PDB entry 7ERM | X-ray diffraction, 2.32 A resolution | chains C and D of the 4 polymer chains in the assembly

Chain C (and D):
Name: D-tagatose 3-epimerase
Organism: Agrobacterium sp. SUL3
Notes: chain D of this document is another copy of the same molecule, construct and numbering; everything in this record applies to it too
UniProt: A0A0L6K0Q2 (A0A0L6K0Q2_9RHIZ); residues 1-282 here = UniProt positions 1-282
Sequence (283 residues; numbered 1 to 283; the number before each row is that of its first residue):
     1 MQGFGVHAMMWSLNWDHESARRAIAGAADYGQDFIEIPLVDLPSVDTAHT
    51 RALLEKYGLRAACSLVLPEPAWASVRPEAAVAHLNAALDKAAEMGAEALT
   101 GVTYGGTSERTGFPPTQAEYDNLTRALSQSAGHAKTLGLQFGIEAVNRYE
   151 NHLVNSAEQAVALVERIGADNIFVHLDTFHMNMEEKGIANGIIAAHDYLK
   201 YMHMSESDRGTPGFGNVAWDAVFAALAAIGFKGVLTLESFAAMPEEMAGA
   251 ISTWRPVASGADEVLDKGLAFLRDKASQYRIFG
Differences from the reference sequence: expression tag (283)
Metal / ion sites: Mg2+: Glu144, Asp177, Glu238
Reported in the primary citation:
  - mutagenesis - P38N, P38N/V102A/Y201L/I251R (6.3-fold), V102A, V102I, T107N, Y201L, Y201V, T236K: increased catalytic activity on D-fructose
  - mutagenesis - P38N/V102A/Y201L, P38N/V102A/Y201L/S207N, P38N/V102A/Y201L/S207N/I251R: increased stability
  - catalytic residues: Glu144, Asp177, His203, Glu238

Chain C / chain D interface:
Pairs across the interface (73; chain C residue first):
  Arg110(C) - Trp254(D)
  Gly112(C) - Gly249(D)  hydrogen bond (backbone-backbone)
  Gly112(C) - Trp254(D)
  Phe113(C) - Trp254(D)
  Pro114(C) - Glu245(D)
  Pro114(C) - Ala248(D)
  Pro114(C) - Trp254(D)
  Pro115(C) - Trp254(D)
  Asn147(C) - Tyr149(D)  hydrogen bond
  Arg148(C) - Asp208(D)
  Arg148(C) - Ser252(D)
  Arg148(C) - Thr253(D)
  Arg148(C) - Trp254(D)  hydrogen bond (backbone-side chain)
  Tyr149(C) - Asn147(D)  hydrogen bond
  Tyr149(C) - Tyr149(D)  hydrophobic
  Tyr149(C) - Glu150(D)  hydrogen bond
  Tyr149(C) - Phe179(D)
  Tyr149(C) - Ser252(D)
  Glu150(C) - Tyr149(D)  hydrogen bond
  Asn151(C) - Trp254(D)
  His152(C) - Trp254(D)
  Asn155(C) - Trp254(D)
  Ser156(C) - Arg255(D)
  Gln159(C) - Arg255(D)
  Phe179(C) - Tyr149(D)
  Phe179(C) - Met183(D)  hydrophobic
  Met181(C) - Asn216(D)  hydrogen bond (backbone-side chain)
  Asn182(C) - Asn182(D)  hydrogen bond
  Asn182(C) - Ser207(D)
  Asn182(C) - Asn216(D)  hydrogen bond (backbone-side chain)
  Met183(C) - Phe179(D)  hydrophobic
  Met183(C) - Met183(D)  hydrophobic
  Met183(C) - Ser207(D)
  Met183(C) - Asp208(D)
  Glu184(C) - Arg255(D)  salt bridge
  Glu185(C) - Asn216(D)  hydrogen bond (backbone-side chain)
  Lys186(C) - Asp208(D)  salt bridge
  Lys186(C) - Phe214(D)
  Lys186(C) - Val257(D)  hydrogen bond (side chain-backbone)
  Gly187(C) - Gly215(D)
  Gly187(C) - Asn216(D)
  Ile188(C) - Asn216(D)  hydrogen bond (backbone-side chain)
  Ser207(C) - Asn182(D)
  Ser207(C) - Met183(D)
  Asp208(C) - Arg148(D)
  Asp208(C) - Met183(D)
  Asp208(C) - Lys186(D)  salt bridge
  Phe214(C) - Lys186(D)
  Gly215(C) - Gly187(D)
  Asn216(C) - Met181(D)
  Asn216(C) - Asn182(D)  hydrogen bond (side chain-backbone)
  Asn216(C) - Glu185(D)  hydrogen bond (side chain-backbone)
  Asn216(C) - Gly187(D)
  Asn216(C) - Ile188(D)  hydrogen bond (side chain-backbone)
  Ala248(C) - Pro114(D)
  Gly249(C) - Arg110(D)  hydrogen bond (backbone-side chain)
  Gly249(C) - Gly112(D)  hydrogen bond (backbone-backbone)
  Ser252(C) - Arg110(D)  hydrogen bond
  Ser252(C) - Arg148(D)
  Ser252(C) - Tyr149(D)
  Trp254(C) - Arg110(D)
  Trp254(C) - Gly112(D)
  Trp254(C) - Phe113(D)
  Trp254(C) - Pro114(D)
  Trp254(C) - Pro115(D)
  Trp254(C) - Arg148(D)  hydrogen bond (side chain-backbone)
  Trp254(C) - Asn151(D)
  Trp254(C) - His152(D)
  Trp254(C) - Asn155(D)
  Arg255(C) - Arg148(D)
  Arg255(C) - Ser156(D)
  Arg255(C) - Glu184(D)  salt bridge
  Val257(C) - Lys186(D)  hydrogen bond (backbone-side chain)
Other interface residues (no listed pair), chain C (38 interface residues in all): His180, Arg209, Thr253, Ala258
Other interface residues (no listed pair), chain D (38 interface residues in all): Gln159, His180, Ala258

Overview:
The chain C/chain D interface involves 38 residues from each chain, with 20 hydrogen bonds and 4 salt bridges.
Polar contacts include Glu184(C)-Arg255(D), Lys186(C)-Asp208(D) and Asn147(C)-Tyr149(D). From the paper:
catalytic residues Glu144(C), Asp177(C) and His203(C) among others; P38N, P38N/V102A/Y201L/I251R and V102A of
chain C, among others, increase catalytic activity on D-fructose; 11 substitutions were tested in all.
Chain C and chain D are both D-tagatose 3-epimerase (Agrobacterium sp. SUL3); the structure, Crystal structure
of D-allulose 3-epimerase from Agrobacterium sp. SUL3, was determined by X-ray diffraction, deposited together
with 7ERN and 7ERO.
